6U53 - chain A; structure by X-ray diffraction, 1.49 A resolution.

[Chain A]
Name: Anti-Zaire ebolavirus Nucleoprotein Single Domain Antibody Zaire C (ZC)
Organism: Lama glama
Notes: antibody fragment or engineered binder
Sequence (123 residues; row label = number of the first residue in the row):
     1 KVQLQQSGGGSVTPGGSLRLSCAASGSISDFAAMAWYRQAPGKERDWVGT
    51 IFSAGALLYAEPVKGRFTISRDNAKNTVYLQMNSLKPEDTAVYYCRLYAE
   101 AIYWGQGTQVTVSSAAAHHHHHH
Disordered / not traced: 1
Cystine bridges: Cys22-Cys95

[In short]
Chain A is Anti-Zaire ebolavirus Nucleoprotein Single Domain Antibody Zaire C (ZC) (Lama glama); the
structure, Anti-Zaire ebolavirus Nucleoprotein Single Domain Antibody Zaire C (ZC), was determined by X-ray
diffraction together with 6U50, 6U51, 6U52, 6U54 and 6U55 from the same study.
